PDB entry 3A4M | X-ray diffraction, 1.79 A resolution | chains A and B

== Chain A (and B) ==
Protein: L-seryl-tRNA(Sec) kinase
Source organism: Methanocaldococcus jannaschii
Notes: EC 2.7.1.-; chain B of this document is another copy of the same molecule, construct and numbering; everything in this record applies to it too
UniProtKB: Q58933 (PSTK_METJA); residues 5-252 here correspond to UniProt positions 1-248 (UniProt number = residue number - 4)
Sequence (260 residues; each row starts with the number of its first residue):
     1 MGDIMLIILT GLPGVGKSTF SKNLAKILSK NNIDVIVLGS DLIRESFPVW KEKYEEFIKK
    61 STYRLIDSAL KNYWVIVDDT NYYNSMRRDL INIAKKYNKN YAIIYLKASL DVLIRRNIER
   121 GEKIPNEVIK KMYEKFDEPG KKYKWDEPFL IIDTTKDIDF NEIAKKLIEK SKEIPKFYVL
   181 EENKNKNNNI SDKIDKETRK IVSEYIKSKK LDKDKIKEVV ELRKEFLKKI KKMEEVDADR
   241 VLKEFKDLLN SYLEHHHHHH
Not modelled in the structure: 1-2, 178-188, 233-235, 253-260
Sequence notes: expression tag (1-4, 253-260)
Bound ions: Mg2+: Ser18 (together with ADP)
Small-molecule neighbours: ADP (adenosine-5'-diphosphate): Leu12, Pro13, Gly14, Val15, Gly16, Lys17, Ser18, Thr19, Arg116, Arg120, Thr154
Curated features (UniProtKB/Swiss-Prot):
  - binding site (ATP): Gly11 to Ser18

== Chain A / chain B interface ==
Contacting residue pairs - 47 pairs, chain A then chain B:
  Ala25(A) with Pro48(B)
  Ser29(A) with Pro48(B); Val49(B)
  Asn32(A) with Lys51(B)
  Asp34(A) with Lys51(B), salt bridge; Lys53(B), salt bridge; Tyr54(B), hydrogen bond
  Val35(A) with Phe47(B); Pro48(B)
  Ile36(A) with Ser46(B); Phe47(B), hydrophobic; Phe57(B), hydrophobic
  Val37(A) with Ser46(B), hydrogen bond (backbone-backbone)
  Leu42(A) with Leu42(B), hydrophobic; Ser46(B)
  Ile43(A) with Leu42(B), hydrophobic
  Ser46(A) with Ile36(B); Val37(B), hydrogen bond (backbone-backbone); Leu42(B)
  Phe47(A) with Val35(B); Ile36(B), hydrophobic; Tyr73(B), hydrophobic
  Pro48(A) with Ala25(B); Ser29(B); Val35(B)
  Val49(A) with Ser29(B)
  Lys51(A) with Asn32(B); Asp34(B), salt bridge
  Lys53(A) with Asp34(B), salt bridge; Tyr73(B)
  Tyr54(A) with Asp34(B), hydrogen bond; Tyr73(B)
  Phe57(A) with Ile36(B), hydrophobic; Ser68(B); Ala69(B), hydrophobic; Tyr73(B)
  Ser61(A) with Leu65(B)
  Arg64(A) with Ser68(B), hydrogen bond
  Leu65(A) with Ile43(B), hydrophobic; Ser61(B)
  Ser68(A) with Phe57(B); Arg64(B), hydrogen bond
  Ala69(A) with Phe57(B), hydrophobic
  Tyr73(A) with Phe47(B), hydrophobic; Lys53(B); Tyr54(B); Phe57(B)
Other interface residues (no listed pair), chain A (25 interface residues in all): Lys26, Leu38
Other interface residues (no listed pair), chain B (25 interface residues in all): Lys26, Leu38

== In short ==
The chain A/chain B interface involves 25 residues from each chain; the contacts include 6 hydrogen bonds and
4 salt bridges. Polar pairs include Asp34(A)-Lys51(B), Asp34(A)-Lys53(B) and Asp34(A)-Tyr54(B). Chain A binds
ADP. UniProt lists 8 ATP-binding residues on chain A.
Both chains are L-seryl-tRNA(Sec) kinase (Methanocaldococcus jannaschii). Entry 3A4M (Crystal structure of
archaeal O-phosphoseryl-tRNA(Sec) kinase) was determined by X-ray diffraction, deposited together with 3A4N.
